7PIU - chains R and P of the 6 polymer chains in the assembly; structure by electron microscopy, 2.58 A resolution.

[Chain R]
Name: Melanocortin receptor 4
Source organism: Homo sapiens
UniProtKB: P32245 (MC4R_HUMAN); numbering as in UniProt (aligned over 1-332)
Sequence (346 residues; each row starts with the number of its first residue; numbers below 1 keep their minus sign (Asp-7 is residue -7)):
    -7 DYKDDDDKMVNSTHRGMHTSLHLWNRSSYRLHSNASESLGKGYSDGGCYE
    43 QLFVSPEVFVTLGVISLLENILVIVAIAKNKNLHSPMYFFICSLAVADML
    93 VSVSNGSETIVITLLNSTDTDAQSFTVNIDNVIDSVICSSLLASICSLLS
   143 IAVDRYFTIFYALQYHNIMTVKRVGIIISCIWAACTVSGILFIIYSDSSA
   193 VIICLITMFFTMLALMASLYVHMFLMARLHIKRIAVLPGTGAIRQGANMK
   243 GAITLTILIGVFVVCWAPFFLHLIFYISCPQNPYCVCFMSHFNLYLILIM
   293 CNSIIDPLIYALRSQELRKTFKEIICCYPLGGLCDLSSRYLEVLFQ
Disordered / not traced: -7 to 39, 108-116, 231-239, 317-338
Sequence notes: expression tag (-7 to 0, 333-338)
Disulfides: Cys40-Cys279, Cys271-Cys277
Bound ions: Ca2+: Glu100, Asp126 (shared with Phe5(P) of chain P)
From the paper describing this entry:
  - conformationally variable residues (helix shift, side-chain flip): Asp122, Gln156, Thr162, Met241, Phe254, Trp258, Ile291, Tyr302
  - contacts within the chain: Arg147-Tyr212 (hydrogen bond), Ala154-His158 (water-mediated contact), Trp258-Asn294 (hydrogen bond), Trp258-Ile291 (hydrophobic contact), Asn294-Asp298
  - binding site for Setmelanotide (other names RM-493; BIM-22493; IRC-022493; Imcivree) (chain P): Phe51, Glu100, Thr101, Asp122, Asn123, Ile129, Cys130, Ile185, Ser188, Ile194, Leu197, Phe261, His264, Tyr268, Phe284, Leu288
  - mutagenesis - E100N, D122S, D126S: abolished signaling in response to setmelanotide
  - mutagenesis - N123A, T150A, H158A, F261V, H264A: decreased signaling in response to setmelanotide
  - mutagenesis - H264A: abolished signaling in response to alpha-MSH
  - mutagenesis - W258A, I291F: decreased signaling
  - mutagenesis - W258A: decreased expression
  - mutagenesis - W258F: unchanged expression
  - mutagenesis - W258F: increased signaling in response to basal
  - mutagenesis - W258F: decreased signaling in response to ligand-stimulated
  - mutagenesis - I291A: abolished signaling
  - mutagenesis - I137A, I137F, H158A, F254A, F254M: unchanged signaling
  - disease-associated variants - T150I: decreased signaling
  - mutagenesis - E100N, D122S, D126S, H158A, H264A: decreased signaling in response to NDP-alpha-MSH
  - mutagenesis - N123A, L133A, L133F, T150S, F261V: unchanged signaling in response to NDP-alpha-MSH
  - mutagenesis - M204A: unchanged signaling in response to agonist-induced signaling
  - mutagenesis - M204A, L205F: increased signaling in response to basal signaling
  - mutagenesis - T150A: unchanged signaling in response to Gq/11-coupling
  - mutagenesis - H158A: increased signaling

[Chain P]
Name: Setmelanotide (other names RM-493; BIM-22493; IRC-022493; Imcivree)
Sequence (8 residues; numbered 1 to 8; the number before each row is that of its first residue):
     1 RCAHFRWC
Modified positions: Ala3 (D-alanine; DAL); Phe5 (D-phenylalanine; DPN)
Disulfides: Cys2-Cys8
Bound ions: Ca2+: Phe5 (shared with Glu100(R), Asp126(R) of chain R)

[How chain R and chain P interact]
Pairs across the interface (30):
  Phe51(R) - His4(P)
  Glu100(R) - Ala3(P)
  Glu100(R) - His4(P)
  Glu100(R) - Phe5(P)
  Thr101(R) - His4(P)  hydrogen bond
  Ile104(R) - Ala3(P)
  Asp122(R) - Arg1(P)  salt bridge
  Asp122(R) - Arg6(P)  salt bridge
  Asn123(R) - Arg6(P)
  Asp126(R) - Phe5(P)
  Asp126(R) - Arg6(P)  salt bridge
  Ile129(R) - Phe5(P)
  Cys130(R) - Phe5(P)
  Leu133(R) - Phe5(P)
  Ile185(R) - Arg6(P)
  Ser188(R) - Arg6(P)  hydrogen bond
  Ser188(R) - Trp7(P)  hydrogen bond (backbone-side chain)
  Ile194(R) - Trp7(P)
  Leu197(R) - Trp7(P)  hydrophobic
  Phe261(R) - Phe5(P)
  His264(R) - Trp7(P)  hydrogen bond (side chain-backbone)
  His264(R) - Cys8(P)
  Leu265(R) - Trp7(P)  hydrophobic
  Tyr268(R) - Trp7(P)
  Phe284(R) - His4(P)
  Phe284(R) - Arg6(P)
  Phe284(R) - Cys8(P)  hydrophobic
  Asn285(R) - His4(P)
  Leu288(R) - His4(P)
  Leu288(R) - Phe5(P)
Interface residues without a listed pair, chain R (25 interface residues in all): Gln43, Asn97, Phe184, Val193
The authors on this interface:
  - pairs named by the authors: Arg1(P)-Asp122(R) (hydrogen bond)

[In short]
25 residues of chain R and 7 residues of chain P are in contact; the contacts include 4 hydrogen bonds and 3
salt bridges. Polar pairs include Asp122(R)-Arg1(P), Asp122(R)-Arg6(P) and Asp126(R)-Arg6(P). The authors
report a hydrogen bond between Arg1(P) and Asp122(R). From the paper: a binding site for Setmelanotide (other
names RM-493; BIM-22493; IRC-022493; Imcivree) (chain P) at Phe51(R), Glu100(R) and Thr101(R) among others;
N123A, T150A and H158A of chain R, among others, reduce signaling in response to setmelanotide; 22
substitutions were tested in all.
Chain R is Melanocortin receptor 4 (Homo sapiens) and chain P is Setmelanotide (other names RM-493; BIM-22493;
IRC-022493; Imcivree); the structure, Cryo-EM structure of the agonist setmelanotide bound to the active
melanocortin-4 receptor (MC4R) in complex with ..., was determined by electron microscopy, deposited together
with 7PIV.
